8D2P - chains A and T of the 3 polymer chains in the assembly; structure by electron microscopy, 2.78 A resolution.

Chain A:
Protein: CRISPR-associated endonuclease, Csn1 family
Organism: Acidothermus cellulolyticus 11B
UniProt: A0LWB3 (A0LWB3_ACIC1); residues 1-1138 here = UniProt positions 1-1138
Sequence (1138 residues; row label = number of the first residue in the row):
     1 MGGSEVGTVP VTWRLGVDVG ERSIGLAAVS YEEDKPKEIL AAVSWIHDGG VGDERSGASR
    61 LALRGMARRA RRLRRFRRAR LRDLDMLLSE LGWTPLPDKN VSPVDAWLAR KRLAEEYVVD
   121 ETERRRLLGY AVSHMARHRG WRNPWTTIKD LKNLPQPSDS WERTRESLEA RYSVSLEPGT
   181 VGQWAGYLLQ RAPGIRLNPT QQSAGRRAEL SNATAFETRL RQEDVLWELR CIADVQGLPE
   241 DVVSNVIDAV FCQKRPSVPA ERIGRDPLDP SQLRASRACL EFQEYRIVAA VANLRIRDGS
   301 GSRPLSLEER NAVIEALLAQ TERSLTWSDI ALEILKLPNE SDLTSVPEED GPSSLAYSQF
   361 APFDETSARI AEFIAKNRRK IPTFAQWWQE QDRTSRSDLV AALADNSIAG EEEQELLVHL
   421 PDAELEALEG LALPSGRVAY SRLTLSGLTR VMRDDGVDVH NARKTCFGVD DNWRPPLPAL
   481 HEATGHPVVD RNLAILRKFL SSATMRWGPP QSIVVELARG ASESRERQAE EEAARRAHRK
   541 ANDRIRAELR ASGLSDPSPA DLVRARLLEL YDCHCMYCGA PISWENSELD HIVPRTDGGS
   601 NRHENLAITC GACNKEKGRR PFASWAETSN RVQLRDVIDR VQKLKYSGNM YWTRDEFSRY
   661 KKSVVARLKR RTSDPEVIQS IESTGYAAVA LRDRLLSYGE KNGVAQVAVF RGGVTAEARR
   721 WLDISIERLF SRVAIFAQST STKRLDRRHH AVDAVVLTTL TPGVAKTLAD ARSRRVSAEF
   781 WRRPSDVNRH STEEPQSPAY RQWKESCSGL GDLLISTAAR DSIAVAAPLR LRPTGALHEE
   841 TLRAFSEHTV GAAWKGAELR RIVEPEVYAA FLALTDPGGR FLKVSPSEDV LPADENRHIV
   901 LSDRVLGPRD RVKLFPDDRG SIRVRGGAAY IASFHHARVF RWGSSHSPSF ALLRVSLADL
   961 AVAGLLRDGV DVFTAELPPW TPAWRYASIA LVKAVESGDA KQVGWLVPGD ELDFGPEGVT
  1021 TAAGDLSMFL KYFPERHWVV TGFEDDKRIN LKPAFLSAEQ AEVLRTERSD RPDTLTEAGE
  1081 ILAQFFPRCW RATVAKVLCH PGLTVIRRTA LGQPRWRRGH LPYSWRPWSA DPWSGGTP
Not modelled in the structure: 1-6, 204-209, 411-415, 779-790, 1135-1138
Ion coordination: Mg2+ site 1: Asp-18, Glu-516; Mg2+ site 2 near Asp-18 (its only coordinating residue here); Mg2+ site 3: Asp-590, Asn-614 (shared with DC14(T) of chain T)
Reported in the primary citation:
  - mutagenesis - R55W: decreased catalytic activity
  - mutagenesis - R55Y: unchanged catalytic activity
  - mutagenesis - R55A: abolished catalytic activity
  - mutagenesis - H750N: unchanged catalytic activity on Mn2+
  - mutagenesis - H750N: abolished growth
  - mutagenesis - V709A/H750N: increased growth in response to Mn2+
  - mutagenesis - H750D: decreased catalytic activity on Mg2+
  - mutagenesis - H750D: decreased catalytic activity on Mn2+

Chain T:
Molecule: 24-nt DNA strand
Sequence (24 nucleotides; each row starts with the number of its first residue):
    14 CCAGGATCTT GCCATCCTAC CTCT
Ion coordination: Mg2+: DC14 (shared with Asp-590(A), Asn-614(A) of chain A)

How chain A and chain T interact:
Residue-residue contacts (69):
  Trp-141(A) / DC15(T)  hydrogen bond to the base
  Trp-141(A) / DA16(T)  sugar contact
  Asn-143(A) / DA16(T)  hydrogen bond to the phosphate
  Asn-143(A) / DG17(T)  phosphate contact
  Pro-144(A) / DA16(T)  base contact
  Trp-145(A) / DA16(T)  hydrogen bond to the base
  Trp-145(A) / DG17(T)  hydrogen bond to the sugar
  Trp-145(A) / DG18(T)  sugar contact
  Arg-219(A) / DC14(T)  hydrogen bond to the base
  Arg-219(A) / DC15(T)  hydrogen bond to the sugar
  Val-258(A) / DG18(T)  sugar contact
  Arg-262(A) / DA19(T)  sugar contact
  Arg-262(A) / DT20(T)  sugar contact
  Ile-263(A) / DA19(T)  phosphate contact
  Ile-263(A) / DT20(T)  phosphate contact
  Gly-264(A) / DT20(T)  hydrogen bond to the phosphate
  Arg-274(A) / DT20(T)  salt bridge to the phosphate
  Arg-274(A) / DC21(T)  salt bridge to the phosphate
  Asn-293(A) / DA27(T)  base contact
  Asn-293(A) / DT28(T)  sugar contact
  Arg-295(A) / DT28(T)  hydrogen bond to the phosphate
  Arg-295(A) / DC29(T)  salt bridge to the phosphate
  Ser-345(A) / DA27(T)  hydrogen bond to the phosphate
  Ser-345(A) / DT28(T)  hydrogen bond to the phosphate
  Val-346(A) / DA27(T)  sugar contact
  Pro-347(A) / DC26(T)  base contact
  Pro-347(A) / DA27(T)  sugar contact
  Glu-348(A) / DC26(T)  sugar contact
  Glu-349(A) / DC25(T)  base contact
  Glu-349(A) / DC26(T)  sugar contact
  Ser-435(A) / DG18(T)  hydrogen bond to the phosphate
  Ser-435(A) / DA19(T)  hydrogen bond to the phosphate
  Gly-436(A) / DA19(T)  hydrogen bond to the phosphate
  Arg-437(A) / DA19(T)  salt bridge to the phosphate
  Arg-437(A) / DT20(T)  phosphate contact
  Asp-458(A) / DC29(T)  sugar contact
  His-460(A) / DC29(T)  sugar contact
  His-460(A) / DC30(T)  sugar contact
  Asp-471(A) / DC30(T)  phosphate contact
  Asp-471(A) / DT31(T)  phosphate contact
  Asn-472(A) / DT31(T)  sugar contact
  Arg-474(A) / DC30(T)  hydrogen bond to the base
  Arg-474(A) / DT31(T)  hydrogen bond to the sugar
  Ala-518(A) / DT23(T)  sugar contact
  Arg-519(A) / DT23(T)  salt bridge to the phosphate
  Arg-519(A) / DG24(T)  phosphate contact
  Gly-520(A) / DG24(T)  hydrogen bond to the phosphate
  Arg-535(A) / DG24(T)  base contact
  Arg-535(A) / DC25(T)  sugar contact
  Arg-564(A) / DC15(T)  salt bridge to the phosphate
  Arg-564(A) / DA16(T)  salt bridge to the phosphate
  Glu-588(A) / DC14(T)  phosphate contact
  Glu-588(A) / DC15(T)  phosphate contact
  Leu-589(A) / DC14(T)  sugar contact
  Leu-589(A) / DC15(T)  hydrogen bond to the phosphate
  Asp-590(A) / DC14(T)  phosphate contact
  His-591(A) / DC14(T)  salt bridge to the phosphate
  Arg-595(A) / DC14(T)  salt bridge to the phosphate
  Asn-614(A) / DC14(T)  hydrogen bond to the phosphate
  Glu-682(A) / DT22(T)  sugar contact
  Gly-685(A) / DT22(T)  phosphate contact
  Tyr-686(A) / DC21(T)  sugar contact
  Tyr-686(A) / DT22(T)  sugar contact
  Val-689(A) / DT22(T)  phosphate contact
  Val-689(A) / DT23(T)  phosphate contact
  Gly-763(A) / DC34(T)  sugar contact
  Ser-797(A) / DT35(T)  phosphate contact
  Pro-798(A) / DT35(T)  phosphate contact
  Ala-799(A) / DT35(T)  phosphate contact
Interface residues without a listed pair, chain A (50 interface residues in all): Ser-407, Asp-561, Trp-584, Ser-587, Arg-711, Lys-766

In short:
50 residues of chain A face 20 of chain T across their interface, with 18 hydrogen bonds and 9 salt bridges.
Polar pairs include Trp-141(A)/DC15(T), Trp-145(A)/DA16(T) and Arg-219(A)/DC14(T). From the paper: R55W of
chain A reduces catalytic activity; R55A of chain A abolishes catalytic activity; 6 substitutions were tested
in all.
Here chain A is CRISPR-associated endonuclease, Csn1 family (Acidothermus cellulolyticus 11B) and chain T is a
24-nt DNA strand. Entry 8D2P (Structure of Acidothermus cellulolyticus Cas9 ternary complex (Target bound))
was determined by electron microscopy together with 8D2K, 8D2L, 8D2N, 8D2O and 8D2Q from the same study.
